Entry 9OJR (electron microscopy, 2.95 A resolution); this record covers chains D and H of the 7 polymer chains in the assembly.

== Chain D ==
Name: Vesicle-fusing ATPase
Source organism: Cricetulus griseus
Notes: EC 3.6.4.6
UniProt: P18708 (NSF_CRIGR); residues 1-744 here = UniProt positions 1-744
Chain sequence (747 residues; each row starts with the number of its first residue; numbers below 1 keep their minus sign (Gly-2 is residue -2)):
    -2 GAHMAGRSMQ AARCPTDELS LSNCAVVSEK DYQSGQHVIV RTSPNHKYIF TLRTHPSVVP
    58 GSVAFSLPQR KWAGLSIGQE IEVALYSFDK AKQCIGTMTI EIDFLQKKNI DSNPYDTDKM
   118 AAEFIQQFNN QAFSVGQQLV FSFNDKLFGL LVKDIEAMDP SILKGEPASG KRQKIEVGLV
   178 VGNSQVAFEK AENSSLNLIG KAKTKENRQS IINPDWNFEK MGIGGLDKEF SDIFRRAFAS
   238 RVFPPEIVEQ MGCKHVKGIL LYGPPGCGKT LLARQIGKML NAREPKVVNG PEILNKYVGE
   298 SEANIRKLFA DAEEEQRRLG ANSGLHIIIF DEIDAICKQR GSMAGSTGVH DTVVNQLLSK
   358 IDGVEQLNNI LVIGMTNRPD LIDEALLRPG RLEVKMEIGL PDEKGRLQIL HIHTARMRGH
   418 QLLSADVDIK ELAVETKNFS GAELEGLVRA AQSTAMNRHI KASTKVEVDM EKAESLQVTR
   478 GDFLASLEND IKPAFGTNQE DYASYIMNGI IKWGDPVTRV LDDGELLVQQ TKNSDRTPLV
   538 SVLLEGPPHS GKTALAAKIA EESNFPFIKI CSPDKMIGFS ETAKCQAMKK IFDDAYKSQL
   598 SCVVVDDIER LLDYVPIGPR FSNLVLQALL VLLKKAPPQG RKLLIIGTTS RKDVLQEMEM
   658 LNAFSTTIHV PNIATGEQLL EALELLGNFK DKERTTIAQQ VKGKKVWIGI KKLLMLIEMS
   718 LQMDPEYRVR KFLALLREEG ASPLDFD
Unresolved in the structure: -2 to 205, 741-744
Differences from the reference sequence: expression tag (-2 to 0)
Small-molecule neighbours:
  - ATP (adenosine-5'-triphosphate), molecule 1: Gly219, Ile220, Gly221, Leu223, Pro261, Pro262, Gly263, Cys264, Gly265, Lys266, Thr267, Leu268, Asn374, Ile406, His410, Gly438, Ala439, Glu442
  - ATP, molecule 2: Asp359, Arg385, Arg388
  - ATP, molecule 3: Ile503, Met504, Asn505, Gly506, Ile507, Ile508, Trp510, Val514, Pro545, His546, Ser547, Gly548, Lys549, Thr550, Ala551, Leu552, Ile707, Lys708
Curated features (UniProtKB/Swiss-Prot):
  - binding site (ATP): Asn505 to Trp510, Pro545 to Leu552
  - binding site (Mg(2+)): Thr550
  - modified residue: Lys105 (N6-acetyllysine), Ser207 (Phosphoserine), Tyr259 (Phosphotyrosine), Ser569 (Phosphoserine)
Reported in the primary citation:
  - post-translational modification sites: Ser207 (citing earlier work)

== Chain H ==
Name: Synaptosomal-associated protein 25
Source organism: Rattus rattus
UniProt: P60881 (SNP25_RAT); residues 1-83 here = UniProt positions 1-83
Chain sequence (84 residues; row label = number of the first residue in the row; numbering starts at 0):
     0 SMAEDADMRN ELEEMQRRAD QLADESLEST RRMLQLVEES KDAGIRTLVM LDEQGEQLER
    60 IEEGMDQINK DMKEAEKNLT DLGK
Unresolved in the structure: 0, 17-83
Differences from the reference sequence: expression tag (0)

== How chain D and chain H interact ==
Contacting residue pairs (7; chain D residue first):
  Asn292(D) - Glu10(H)
  Lys293(D) - Glu10(H)
  Lys293(D) - Leu11(H)  hydrogen bond (backbone-backbone)
  Tyr294(D) - Glu10(H)
  Tyr294(D) - Leu11(H)  hydrophobic
  Tyr294(D) - Glu13(H)
  Val295(D) - Leu11(H)
Interface residues without a listed pair, chain D (6 interface residues in all): Ser343, Val346
Interface residues without a listed pair, chain H (4 interface residues in all): Arg8

== Overview ==
6 residues of chain D face 4 of chain H across their interface; the contacts include 1 hydrogen bond. Its one
hydrogen bond, Lys293(D)-Leu11(H), is backbone to backbone. Chain D binds 3 copies of ATP. Curated annotation
(UniProt) lists 14 ATP-binding residues and Mg2+-binding residue Thr550(D) on chain D. From the paper: a
modification site at Ser207(D).
Here chain D is Vesicle-fusing ATPase (Cricetulus griseus) and chain H is Synaptosomal-associated protein 25
(Rattus rattus). Entry 9OJR (21bin20S complex (NSF-alphaSNAP-2:1 syntaxin-1a:SNAP-25), non-hydrolyzing, class
3) was determined by electron microscopy together with 9OJU, 9OJZ, 9OK3, 9OK5, 9OKC, 9OLJ and 17 further
entries from the same study.
